PDB entry 6TQO | electron microscopy, 3.80 A resolution | chains X and L of the 15 polymer chains in the assembly

[Chain X]
Protein: DNA-directed RNA polymerase subunit beta
Organism: Escherichia coli
Notes: EC 2.7.7.6
UniProt: P0A8V4 (RPOB_ECO57); numbering as in UniProt (aligned over 1-1342)
Amino-acid sequence (1342 residues; row label = number of the first residue in the row):
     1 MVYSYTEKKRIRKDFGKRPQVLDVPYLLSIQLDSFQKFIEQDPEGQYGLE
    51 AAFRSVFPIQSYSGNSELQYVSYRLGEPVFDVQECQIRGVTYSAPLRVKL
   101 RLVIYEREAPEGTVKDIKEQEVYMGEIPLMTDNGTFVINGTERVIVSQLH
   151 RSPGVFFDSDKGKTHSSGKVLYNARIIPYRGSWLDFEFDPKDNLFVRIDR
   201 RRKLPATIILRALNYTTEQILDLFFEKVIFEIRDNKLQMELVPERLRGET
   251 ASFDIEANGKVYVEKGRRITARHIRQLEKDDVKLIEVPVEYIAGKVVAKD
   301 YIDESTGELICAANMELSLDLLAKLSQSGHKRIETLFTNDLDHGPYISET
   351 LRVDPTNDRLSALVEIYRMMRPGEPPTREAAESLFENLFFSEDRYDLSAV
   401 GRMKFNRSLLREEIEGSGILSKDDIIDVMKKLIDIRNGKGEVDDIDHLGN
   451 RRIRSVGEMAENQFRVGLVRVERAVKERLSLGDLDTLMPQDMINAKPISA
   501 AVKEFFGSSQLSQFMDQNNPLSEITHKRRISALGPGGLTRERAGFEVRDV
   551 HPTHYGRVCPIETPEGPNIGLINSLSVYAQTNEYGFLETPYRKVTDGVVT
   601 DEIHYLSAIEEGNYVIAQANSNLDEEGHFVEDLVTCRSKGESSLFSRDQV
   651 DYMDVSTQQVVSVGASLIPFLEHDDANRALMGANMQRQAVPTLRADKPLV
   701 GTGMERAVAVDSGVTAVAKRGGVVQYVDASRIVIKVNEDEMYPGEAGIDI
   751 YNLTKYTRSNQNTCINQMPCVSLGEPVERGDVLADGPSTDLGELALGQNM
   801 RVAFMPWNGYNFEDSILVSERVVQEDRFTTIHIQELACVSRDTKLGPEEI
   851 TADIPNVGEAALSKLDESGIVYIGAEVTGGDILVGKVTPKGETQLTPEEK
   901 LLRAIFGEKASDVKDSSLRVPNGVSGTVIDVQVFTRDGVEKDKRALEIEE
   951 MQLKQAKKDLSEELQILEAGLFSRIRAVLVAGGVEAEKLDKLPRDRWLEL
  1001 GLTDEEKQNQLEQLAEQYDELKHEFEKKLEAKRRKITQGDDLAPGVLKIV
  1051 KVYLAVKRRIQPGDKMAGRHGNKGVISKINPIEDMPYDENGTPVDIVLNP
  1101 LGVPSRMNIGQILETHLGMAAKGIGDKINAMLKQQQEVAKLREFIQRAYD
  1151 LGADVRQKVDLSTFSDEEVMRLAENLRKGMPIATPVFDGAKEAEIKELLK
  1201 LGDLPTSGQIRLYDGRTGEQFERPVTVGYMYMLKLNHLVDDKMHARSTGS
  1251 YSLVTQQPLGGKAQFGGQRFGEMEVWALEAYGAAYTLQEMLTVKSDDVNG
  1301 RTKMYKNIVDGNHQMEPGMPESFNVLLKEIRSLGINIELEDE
Curated features (UniProtKB/Swiss-Prot):
  - modified residue (N6-acetyllysine): Lys1022, Lys1200

[Chain L]
Molecule: tDNA
Sequence (35 nucleotides; each row starts with the number of its first residue; numbers below 1 keep their minus sign (DG-14 is residue -14)):
   -14 GTTATCCGCTCACAATGCCACACGCGCTGCTCGGC
Unresolved in the structure: 20

[Interface between chain X and chain L]
Pairs across the interface (12; chain X residue first):
  Lys203(X) - DC-6(L)  salt bridge to the phosphate
  Lys496(X) - DT13(L)  salt bridge to the phosphate
  Phe514(X) - DA7(L)  sugar contact
  Phe514(X) - DC8(L)  sugar contact
  Glu541(X) - DA0(L)  base contact
  Gly1261(X) - DA5(L)  hydrogen bond to the phosphate
  Lys1262(X) - DA5(L)  phosphate contact
  Ala1263(X) - DC6(L)  phosphate contact
  Arg1269(X) - DC3(L)  salt bridge to the phosphate
  Arg1269(X) - DC4(L)  phosphate contact
  Gly1271(X) - DC3(L)  phosphate contact
  Met1273(X) - DG2(L)  sugar contact
Also at the interface, not in a pair above, chain X (14 interface residues in all): Arg143, Arg542, Asp1241, Glu1272

[In short]
The interface between chain X and chain L involves 14 residues on one side and 10 on the other; the contacts
include 1 hydrogen bond and 3 salt bridges. Among the polar pairs are Gly1261(X)-DA5(L), Lys203(X)-DC-6(L) and
Lys496(X)-DT13(L).
Chain X is DNA-directed RNA polymerase subunit beta (Escherichia coli) and chain L is tDNA; the structure, rrn
anti-termination complex, was determined by electron microscopy together with 6TQN from the same study.
